Entry 9CQS (electron microscopy, 2.52 A resolution); this record covers chains A and D of the 4 polymer chains in the assembly.

Chain A:
Name: Hemoglobin subunit alpha
From: Homo sapiens
Reference sequence: P69905 (HBA_HUMAN); residues 2-140 here correspond to UniProt positions 3-141 (UniProt number = residue number + 1)
Amino-acid sequence (139 residues; row label = number of the first residue in the row):
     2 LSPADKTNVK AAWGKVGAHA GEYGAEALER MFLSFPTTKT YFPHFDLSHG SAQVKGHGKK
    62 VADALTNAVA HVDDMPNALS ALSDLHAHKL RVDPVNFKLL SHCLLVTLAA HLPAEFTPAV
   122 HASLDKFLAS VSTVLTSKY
Bound ions: heme Fe: His87 (together with oxygen molecule)
Ligand contacts: heme / oxygen molecule: Leu29, Met32, Thr39, Tyr42, Phe43, His45, Phe46, His58, Lys61, Val62, Ala65, Leu66, Leu83, Leu86, His87, Leu91, Val93, Asn97, Phe98, Leu101, Leu105, Val132, Leu136
UniProt features mapped onto this chain:
  - binding site (O2): His58
  - binding site (heme b): His87
  - site: Thr8, Asn9 (Microbial infection: Cleavage), Lys11 (Not glycated), Ala13, Trp14 (Microbial infection: Cleavage), Tyr24, Gly25 (Microbial infection: Cleavage), Leu29, Glu30 (Microbial infection: Cleavage), His45, Phe46 (Microbial infection: Cleavage), Asp47, Leu48 (Microbial infection: Cleavage), Ser52, Ala53 (Microbial infection: Cleavage), Val55, Lys56 (Microbial infection: Cleavage), Lys56 (Not glycated), Gly59, Lys60 (Microbial infection: Cleavage), Lys60 (Not glycated), Lys90 (Not glycated), Leu91, Arg92 (Microbial infection: Cleavage), Lys99 (Not glycated), Leu106, Val107 (Microbial infection: Cleavage), Thr108, Leu109 (Microbial infection: Cleavage), Val121, His122 (Microbial infection: Cleavage), Ser133, Thr134 (Microbial infection: Cleavage)
  - modified residue: Ser3 (Phosphoserine), Lys7 (N6-succinyllysine), Thr8 (Phosphothreonine), Lys11 (N6-succinyllysine), Lys16 (N6-acetyllysine), Tyr24 (Phosphotyrosine), Ser35 (Phosphoserine), Lys40 (N6-succinyllysine), Ser49 (Phosphoserine), Ser102 (Phosphoserine), Thr108 (Phosphothreonine), Ser124 (Phosphoserine), Ser131 (Phosphoserine), Thr134 (Phosphothreonine), Thr137 (Phosphothreonine), Ser138 (Phosphoserine)
  - glycosylation (N-linked (Glc) (glycation) lysine): Lys7, Lys16, Lys40, Lys61

Chain D:
Name: Hemoglobin subunit beta
From: Homo sapiens
Reference sequence: P68871 (HBB_HUMAN); residues 2-146 here correspond to UniProt positions 3-147 (UniProt number = residue number + 1)
Amino-acid sequence (145 residues; each row starts with the number of its first residue):
     2 HLTPEEKSAV TALWGKVNVD EVGGEALGRL LVVYPWTQRF FESFGDLSTP DAVMGNPKVK
    62 AHGKKVLGAF SDGLAHLDNL KGTFATLSEL HCDKLHVDPE NFRLLGNVLV CVLAHHFGKE
   122 FTPPVQAAYQ KVVAGVANAL AHKYH
Bound ions: heme Fe: His92 (together with oxygen molecule)
Ligand contacts: heme / oxygen molecule: Leu28, Leu31, Thr38, Phe41, Phe42, His63, Lys66, Val67, Ala70, Phe71, Leu88, Leu91, His92, Leu96, Val98, Asn102, Phe103, Leu106, Leu141
UniProt features mapped onto this chain:
  - binding site ((2R)-2,3-bisphosphoglycerate): His2, Lys82, His143
  - binding site (heme b): His63, His92
  - site: Glu7, Lys8 (Microbial infection: Cleavage), Gly25, Glu26 (Microbial infection: Cleavage), Gly29, Arg30 (Microbial infection: Cleavage), Tyr35, Pro36 (Microbial infection: Cleavage), Trp37, Thr38 (Microbial infection: Cleavage), Phe45, Gly46 (Microbial infection: Cleavage), Asp52, Ala53 (Microbial infection: Cleavage), Gly56, Asn57 (Microbial infection: Cleavage), Lys59 (Not glycated), Phe71, Ser72 (Microbial infection: Cleavage), Gly74, Leu75 (Microbial infection: Cleavage), Lys82 (Not glycated), Thr84, Phe85 (Microbial infection: Cleavage), His92, Cys93 (Microbial infection: Cleavage), Lys95 (Not glycated), Arg104, Leu105 (Microbial infection: Cleavage), Leu110, Val111 (Microbial infection: Cleavage), Gly119, Lys120 (Microbial infection: Cleavage), Phe122, Thr123 (Microbial infection: Cleavage), Ala128, Ala129 (Microbial infection: Cleavage) and 2 more in UniProt
  - modified residue: Ser9 (Phosphoserine), Thr12 (Phosphothreonine), Ser44 (Phosphoserine), Thr50 (Phosphothreonine), Lys59 (N6-acetyllysine), Lys82 (N6-acetyllysine), Thr87 (Phosphothreonine), Cys93 (S-nitrosocysteine), Lys144 (N6-acetyllysine)
  - glycosylation (N-linked (Glc) (glycation) lysine): Lys8, Lys17, Lys66, Lys120, Lys144

Interface between chain A and chain D:
Residue-residue contacts (16; chain A residue first):
  Thr38(A) with His97(D)
  Thr41(A) with Arg40(D), hydrogen bond; His97(D)
  Tyr42(A) with Arg40(D)
  Leu91(A) with Arg40(D)
  Arg92(A) with Pro36(D); Gln39(D); Arg40(D); Glu43(D), salt bridge
  Asp94(A) with Trp37(D); Asp99(D); Asn102(D), hydrogen bond
  Pro95(A) with Trp37(D)
  Val96(A) with Asp99(D)
  Tyr140(A) with Pro36(D), hydrophobic; Trp37(D)
Interface residues without a listed pair, chain A (10 interface residues in all): Val93
Interface residues without a listed pair, chain D (9 interface residues in all): Tyr145

In short:
10 residues of chain A face 9 of chain D across their interface, with 2 hydrogen bonds and 1 salt bridge.
Polar contacts include Arg92(A)-Glu43(D), Thr41(A)-Arg40(D) and Asp94(A)-Asn102(D). Chain A binds heme /
oxygen molecule. Ligands of chain D: heme / oxygen molecule.
Here chain A is Hemoglobin subunit alpha and chain D is Hemoglobin subunit beta, both from Homo sapiens. Entry
9CQS (Human OxyHb (C1 symmetry) obtained using the SPT Labtech chameleon In the presence of 5 mM ...) was
determined by electron microscopy together with 9CQM, 9CQN, 9CQO, 9CQP, 9CQQ, 9CQR and 12 further entries from
the same study.
